PDB entry 4OFT | X-ray diffraction, 2.60 A resolution | chains A and B

# Chain A (and B)
Molecule: Glutathione S-transferase-1
Organism: Necator americanus
Notes: chain B of this document is another copy of the same molecule, construct and numbering; everything in this record applies to it too
UniProt: D3U1A5 (D3U1A5_NECAM); residues 1-206 here = UniProt positions 1-206
Chain sequence (206 residues; numbered 1 to 206; the number before each row is that of its first residue):
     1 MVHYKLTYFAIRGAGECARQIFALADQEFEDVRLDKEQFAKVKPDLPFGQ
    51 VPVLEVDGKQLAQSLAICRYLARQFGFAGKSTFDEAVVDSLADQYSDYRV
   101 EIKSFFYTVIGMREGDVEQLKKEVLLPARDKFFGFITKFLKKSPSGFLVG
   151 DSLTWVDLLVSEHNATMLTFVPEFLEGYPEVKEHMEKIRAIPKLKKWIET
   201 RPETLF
Cystine bridges: C17-C68

# Chain A / chain B interface
Residue-residue contacts - 60 pairs, chain A then chain B:
  P47(A) - F135(B)
  F48(A) - S90(B)
  F48(A) - L91(B)  hydrophobic
  F48(A) - Q94(B)
  F48(A) - F135(B)
  F48(A) - F139(B)  hydrophobic
  G49(A) - F135(B)
  K59(A) - F83(B)
  Q60(A) - F83(B)
  L61(A) - A86(B)
  L61(A) - V87(B)
  A62(A) - S90(B)
  Q63(A) - S90(B)
  Q63(A) - D93(B)
  Q63(A) - Q94(B)  hydrogen bond
  Q63(A) - D97(B)  hydrogen bond
  L65(A) - D93(B)
  A66(A) - A86(B)
  A66(A) - D89(B)
  A66(A) - S90(B)
  A66(A) - D93(B)
  R69(A) - R69(B)
  R69(A) - R73(B)
  R69(A) - D89(B)  salt bridge
  Y70(A) - T82(B)
  Y70(A) - F83(B)  hydrophobic
  Y70(A) - A86(B)  hydrophobic
  R73(A) - R73(B)
  R73(A) - E85(B)  salt bridge
  T82(A) - Y70(B)
  T82(A) - Q74(B)  hydrogen bond
  F83(A) - V56(B)  hydrophobic
  F83(A) - K59(B)
  F83(A) - Q60(B)
  F83(A) - Y70(B)  hydrophobic
  E85(A) - R73(B)  salt bridge
  A86(A) - L61(B)
  A86(A) - A66(B)
  A86(A) - Y70(B)  hydrophobic
  V87(A) - L61(B)
  D89(A) - A66(B)
  D89(A) - R69(B)  salt bridge
  S90(A) - F48(B)
  S90(A) - A62(B)
  S90(A) - Q63(B)
  S90(A) - A66(B)
  L91(A) - F48(B)  hydrophobic
  D93(A) - Q63(B)
  D93(A) - L65(B)
  D93(A) - A66(B)
  Q94(A) - F48(B)
  Q94(A) - Q63(B)  hydrogen bond
  D97(A) - Q63(B)  hydrogen bond
  V100(A) - V100(B)  hydrophobic
  F135(A) - P47(B)
  F135(A) - F48(B)
  F135(A) - G49(B)
  K138(A) - L46(B)  hydrogen bond (side chain-backbone)
  K138(A) - P47(B)  hydrogen bond (side chain-backbone)
  F139(A) - F48(B)  hydrophobic
Also at the interface, not in a pair above, chain A (30 interface residues in all): V56, K103
Also at the interface, not in a pair above, chain B (31 interface residues in all): P44

# In short
30 residues of chain A face 31 of chain B across their interface, with 7 hydrogen bonds and 4 salt bridges.
Among the polar pairs are R69(A)-D89(B), R73(A)-E85(B) and Q63(A)-Q94(B).
Both chains are Glutathione S-transferase-1 (Necator americanus). Entry 4OFT (C- Orthorombic NaGST1) was
determined by X-ray diffraction together with 4OFM and 4OFN from the same study.
